1JBV - chain A; structure by X-ray diffraction, 1.95 A resolution.

Chain A:
Name: Folylpolyglutamate synthase
From: Lactobacillus casei
Notes: EC 6.3.2.17
Reference sequence: P15925 (FOLC_LACCA); residue numbers follow UniProt; this construct covers 1-428
Chain sequence (428 residues; row label = number of the first residue in the row):
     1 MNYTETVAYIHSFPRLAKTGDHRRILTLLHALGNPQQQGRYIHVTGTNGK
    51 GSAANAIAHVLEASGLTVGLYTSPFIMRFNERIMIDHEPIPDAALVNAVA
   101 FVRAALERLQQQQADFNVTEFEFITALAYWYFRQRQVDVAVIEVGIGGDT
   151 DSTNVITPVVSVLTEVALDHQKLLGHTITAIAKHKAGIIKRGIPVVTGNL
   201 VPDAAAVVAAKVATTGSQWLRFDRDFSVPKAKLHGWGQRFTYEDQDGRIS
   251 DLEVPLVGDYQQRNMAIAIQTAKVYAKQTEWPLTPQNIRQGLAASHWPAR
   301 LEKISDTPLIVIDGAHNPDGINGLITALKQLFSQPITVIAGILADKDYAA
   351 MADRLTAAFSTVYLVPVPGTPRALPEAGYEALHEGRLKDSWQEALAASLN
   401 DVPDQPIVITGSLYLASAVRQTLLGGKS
Disordered / not traced: 15-19, 342-349, 378-385, 426-428
Differences from the reference sequence: modified residue (185)
Modified residues: Lys185 (lysine nz-carboxylic acid; KCX)
Metal / ion sites: Mg2+ site 1: Ser73, Glu143 (together with AMP-PCP); Mg2+ site 2: His170 (together with AMP-PCP)
Small-molecule neighbours: AMP-PCP (ACP; phosphomethylphosphonic acid adenylate ester): Gly46, Thr47, Asn48, Gly49, Lys50, Gly51, Ser52, Ser73, Pro74, Ile76, Glu143, Gly145, His170, Tyr260, Pro298, Ala299, Arg300, Leu301, Asp313, Gly314, Ala315, His316, Asn317, Gly320, Leu413
Curated features (UniProtKB/Swiss-Prot):
  - binding site (ATP): Gly49 to Ser52, Asn264, Arg300, Asp313 to His316
  - binding site (Mg(2+)): Ser73, Glu143, His170
  - binding site ((6R)-5,10-methylenetetrahydrofolyl-(gamma-L-Glu)n): Phe75, Arg82, Ser417
  - modified residue: Lys185 (N6-carboxylysine)
  - mutagenesis: Asp151 (D151A: 220-fold decrease in catalytic efficiency with mTHF as substrate, but only 4-fold decrease in catalytic efficiency with 5,10-methylenetetrahydropteroyldiglutamate as substrate), His316 (H316A: Loss of activity), Ser412 (S412A: Loss of activity)

Overview:
Ligands of chain A: AMP-PCP. Ser73 and Glu143 form the Mg2+ site 1. UniProt lists 10 ATP-binding residues, 3
Mg2+-binding residues, 3 (6R)-5,10-methylenetetrahydrofolyl-(gamma-L-Glu)n-binding residues and 3 mutagenesis
sites.
Chain A is Folylpolyglutamate synthase (Lactobacillus casei); the structure, FPGS-AMPPCP complex, was
determined by X-ray diffraction (same publication as 1JBW).
